PDB entry 3H0L | X-ray diffraction, 2.30 A resolution | chains A and B of the 3 polymer chains in the assembly

== Chain A ==
Molecule: Glutamyl-tRNA(Gln) amidotransferase subunit A
From: Aquifex aeolicus
Notes: EC 6.3.5.-
UniProt: O66610 (GATA_AQUAE); residue numbers follow UniProt; this construct covers 1-478
Chain sequence (478 residues; each row starts with the number of its first residue):
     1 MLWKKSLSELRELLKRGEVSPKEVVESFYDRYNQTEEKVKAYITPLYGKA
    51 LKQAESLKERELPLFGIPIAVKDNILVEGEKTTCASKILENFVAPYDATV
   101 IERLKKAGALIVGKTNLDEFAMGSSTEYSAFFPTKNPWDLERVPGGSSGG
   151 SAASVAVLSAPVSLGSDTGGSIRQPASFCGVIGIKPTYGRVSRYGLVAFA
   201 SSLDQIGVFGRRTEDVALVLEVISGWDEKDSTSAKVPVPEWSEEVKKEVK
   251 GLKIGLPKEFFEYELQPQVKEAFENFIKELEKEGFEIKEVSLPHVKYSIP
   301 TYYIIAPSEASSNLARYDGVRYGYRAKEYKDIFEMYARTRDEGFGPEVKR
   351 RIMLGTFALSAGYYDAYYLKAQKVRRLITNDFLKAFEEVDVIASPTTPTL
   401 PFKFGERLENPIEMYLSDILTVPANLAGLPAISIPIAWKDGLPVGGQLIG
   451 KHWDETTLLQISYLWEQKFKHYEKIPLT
Covalent attachments: asparagine (ASN) linked to Ser171
Ligand contacts: asparagine (ASN): Ala121, Met122, Gly123, Ser124, Gly146, Ser147, Thr168, Gly169, Gly170, Phe199, Tyr302, Tyr303, Arg351, Asp418
UniProt features mapped onto this chain:
  - active site: Lys72 (Charge relay system), Ser147 (Charge relay system), Ser171 (Acyl-ester intermediate)
Reported in the primary citation:
  - catalytic residues: Lys72, Ser147, Thr168, Gly169, Ser171
  - binding site for asparagine: Ser124, Thr168, Gly169, Ser171, Arg351, Asp418

== Chain B ==
Molecule: Aspartyl/glutamyl-tRNA(Asn/Gln) amidotransferase subunit B
From: Aquifex aeolicus
Notes: EC 6.3.5.-
UniProt: O66766 (GATB_AQUAE); residue numbers follow UniProt; this construct covers 1-478
Chain sequence (478 residues; row label = number of the first residue in the row):
     1 MNEKYEAVIGLEIHVQMDTKTKMFCGCKVEFGAEPNTNVCPVCLGMPGAL
    51 PIVNKRAVEYAIRASLALNCEVHEESVFARKHYFYPDLPKGYQISQYEKP
   101 LATNGWVELNLPNGEKKKVRIRRLHIEEDAGKNIHEGDKTLVDLNRAGTP
   151 LMEIVTEPDIRTPEEARLFLEKLRNIMRYAGVSKADMEKGQLRCDINVSI
   201 RPKGSKEFGTRVEIKNVNSFRFVQKALEYEIERQINVVEEGGEVVQETRT
   251 FDPQTGKTYPMRTKEEAEDYRYFPDPDLVPLKVKKEWIEEIKKNMPELPD
   301 QRFERLIKEYGLSEYEAGILVNHKEVGDFFEEAVRHFKEPKGIVNWLIND
   351 LLGLLRDKGISIEESPVKPEHLAELVKLIKEKVISTKIGKEVIKEMVETG
   401 KTPSQIVEEKGLKQITDENQIKELVKKIFEKHPKEVERLKQGEEKLIGFF
   451 VGQVMRETRGKANPQVVNKVIRELVKEV
Unresolved in the structure: 1-2, 413-478
Bound ions: Mg2+: His14, Glu127, Glu153; Zn2+: Cys25, Cys27, Cys40, Cys43
Ligand contacts: ADP (adenosine-5'-diphosphate): Val8, Ile9, Gly10, Leu11, Glu12, Arg122, Val155, Thr156, Glu157, Pro158, Asn197, Val198, Ser199, Phe208, Gly209, Arg211
Reported in the primary citation:
  - binding site for ADP: Val8, Pro158, Ser199, Phe208
  - Mg2+ coordination: His14, Glu127, Glu153
  - contacts within the chain: Lys90-Glu128 (salt bridge)
  - Zn2+ coordination: Cys25, Cys27, Cys40, Cys43

== Interface between chain A and chain B ==
Contacting residue pairs (63):
  Leu76(A) - Pro47(B)
  Phe92(A) - Met46(B)  hydrophobic
  Phe92(A) - Pro47(B)
  Pro95(A) - Met46(B)  hydrophobic
  Tyr96(A) - Met46(B)  hydrophobic
  Tyr96(A) - Pro47(B)  hydrogen bond (side chain-backbone)
  Tyr96(A) - Gly48(B)  hydrogen bond (side chain-backbone)
  Tyr96(A) - Ala49(B)  hydrogen bond (side chain-backbone)
  Arg193(A) - Gly48(B)
  Arg193(A) - Leu50(B)
  Arg193(A) - Asp277(B)  salt bridge
  Tyr194(A) - Pro41(B)
  Tyr194(A) - Gly48(B)
  Tyr194(A) - Leu50(B)
  Gly195(A) - Gly48(B)  hydrogen bond (backbone-backbone)
  Leu196(A) - Gly48(B)
  Val197(A) - Pro47(B)  hydrophobic
  Ser201(A) - Arg80(B)
  Ser201(A) - Pro276(B)
  Ser201(A) - Asp277(B)  hydrogen bond
  Glu228(A) - Ile52(B)
  Lys229(A) - Leu50(B)
  Lys229(A) - Ile52(B)
  Asp230(A) - Leu50(B)
  Ser231(A) - Pro51(B)  hydrogen bond (side chain-backbone)
  Ser231(A) - Ile52(B)
  Ser231(A) - Asp277(B)
  Thr232(A) - Asp277(B)
  Ser312(A) - Arg80(B)  hydrogen bond
  Ser312(A) - His82(B)  hydrogen bond
  Ser312(A) - Tyr92(B)
  Ser312(A) - Phe273(B)
  Asn313(A) - Arg80(B)  hydrogen bond
  Ala315(A) - Phe84(B)
  Ala315(A) - Lys90(B)
  Ala315(A) - Gly91(B)
  Arg316(A) - Gly45(B)
  Arg316(A) - Met46(B)  hydrogen bond (side chain-backbone)
  Arg316(A) - Pro89(B)
  Arg316(A) - Lys90(B)  hydrogen bond (backbone-backbone)
  Arg316(A) - Tyr92(B)  hydrogen bond
  Tyr317(A) - Pro47(B)
  Arg321(A) - Leu44(B)  hydrogen bond (side chain-backbone)
  Arg321(A) - Gly45(B)
  Arg321(A) - Pro89(B)  hydrogen bond (side chain-backbone)
  Arg321(A) - Leu144(B)
  Tyr322(A) - Gly45(B)  hydrogen bond (side chain-backbone)
  Tyr322(A) - Met46(B)  hydrophobic
  Tyr322(A) - Pro47(B)
  Ile332(A) - Pro86(B)  hydrophobic
  Tyr336(A) - Phe84(B)  hydrophobic
  Tyr336(A) - Tyr85(B)
  Tyr336(A) - Pro86(B)
  Arg340(A) - Phe84(B)
  Thr356(A) - Arg271(B)
  Leu359(A) - Arg271(B)
  Leu359(A) - Phe273(B)  hydrophobic
  Ser360(A) - Asp269(B)
  Ala361(A) - Asp269(B)  hydrogen bond (backbone-side chain)
  Tyr364(A) - Tyr272(B)
  Tyr364(A) - Phe273(B)  hydrophobic
  Tyr364(A) - Pro274(B)
  Tyr368(A) - Phe273(B)  hydrophobic
Interface residues without a listed pair, chain A (36 interface residues in all): Leu89, Ser202, Glu309, Asp318, Val320
Interface residues without a listed pair, chain B (28 interface residues in all): Leu278

== Overview ==
Chain A and chain B form an interface of 36 and 28 residues respectively; the contacts include 16 hydrogen
bonds and 1 salt bridge. Among the polar pairs are Arg193(A)-Asp277(B), Tyr96(A)-Pro47(B) and
Tyr96(A)-Gly48(B). The paper reports catalytic residues Lys72(A), Ser147(A) and Thr168(A) among others; a
binding site for asparagine at Ser124(A), Thr168(A) and Gly169(A) among others.
Chain A is Glutamyl-tRNA(Gln) amidotransferase subunit A and chain B is Aspartyl/glutamyl-tRNA(Asn/Gln)
amidotransferase subunit B, both from Aquifex aeolicus; the structure, Structure of trna-dependent
amidotransferase gatcab from aquifex aeolicus, was determined by X-ray diffraction, deposited together with
3H0M and 3H0R.
